Entry 5B5M (X-ray diffraction, 3.30 A resolution); this record covers chains 7 and 8 of the 36 polymer chains in the assembly.

== Chain 7 ==
Protein: LH1 alpha polypeptide
Source organism: Thermochromatium tepidum
UniProt: D2Z0P2 (D2Z0P2_THETI); residues 1-61 here = UniProt positions 1-61
Chain sequence (61 residues; each row starts with the number of its first residue):
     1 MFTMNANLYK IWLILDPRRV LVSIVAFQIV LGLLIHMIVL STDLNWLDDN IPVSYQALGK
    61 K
Unresolved in the structure: 1
Bound ions: Sr2+ site 1 near D49 (its only coordinating residue here); Sr2+ site 2: Q56 (shared with 2 residues of chain 5)
Residues lining bound ligands:
  - bacteriochlorophyll a (BCL), molecule 1: L15, I24, F27, I35, V39
  - bacteriochlorophyll a (BCL), molecule 2: Q28, H36, V39, W46, L47
  - bacteriochlorophyll a (BCL), molecule 3: Q28, L31, G32, I35, H36, V39, L44
  - spirilloxanthin (CRT), molecule 1: L8, K10, I11, I14
  - spirilloxanthin (CRT), molecule 2: L21, I24, F27, Q28, L31, L34, I35, I38
  - spirilloxanthin (CRT), molecule 3: I29, L33, H36, M37

== Chain 8 ==
Protein: LH1 beta polypeptide
Source organism: Thermochromatium tepidum
UniProt: D2Z0P1 (D2Z0P1_THETI); residues 0-46 here correspond to UniProt positions 1-47 (UniProt number = residue number + 1)
Chain sequence (47 residues; each row starts with the number of its first residue; numbering starts at 0):
     0 MAEQKSLTGL TDDEAKEFHA IFMQSMYAWF GLVVIAHLLA WLYRPWL
Unresolved in the structure: 0-6
Residues lining bound ligands:
  - bacteriochlorophyll a (BCL), molecule 1: W28, L31, V32, A35, H36, A39
  - bacteriochlorophyll a (BCL), molecule 2: W28, F29, V32, V33, H36, W45
  - spirilloxanthin (CRT): E16, F17, I20, F21, S24, M25, W28, F29

== Chain 7 / chain 8 interface ==
Contacting residue pairs (21):
  Y9(7) with D11(8), hydrogen bond; A14(8); H18(8)
  K10(7) with D11(8), salt bridge
  W12(7) with T7(8), hydrogen bond (backbone-side chain); L9(8); A14(8); H18(8), hydrogen bond
  L13(7) with T7(8); A14(8), hydrophobic
  P17(7) with L9(8); F17(8), hydrophobic
  L21(7) with F17(8), hydrophobic; F21(8), hydrophobic
  I24(7) with F21(8), hydrophobic
  Q28(7) with W28(8), hydrogen bond
  L44(7) with R43(8), hydrogen bond (backbone-side chain)
  N45(7) with R43(8), hydrogen bond (backbone-side chain)
  W46(7) with R43(8)
  I51(7) with Y42(8); R43(8)
Also at the interface, not in a pair above, chain 7 (15 interface residues in all): L8, R18, D49
Also at the interface, not in a pair above, chain 8 (12 interface residues in all): K15, W45

== In short ==
The interface between chain 7 and chain 8 involves 15 residues on one side and 12 on the other; the contacts
include 6 hydrogen bonds and 1 salt bridge. Among the polar pairs are K10(7)-D11(8), Y9(7)-D11(8) and
W12(7)-T7(8).
Here chain 7 is LH1 alpha polypeptide and chain 8 is LH1 beta polypeptide, both from Thermochromatium tepidum.
Entry 5B5M (Crystal structure of the Sr-substituted LH1-RC complex from Tch. tepidum) was determined by X-ray
diffraction, deposited together with 5B5N.
